Entry 8E5P (electron microscopy, 4.40 A resolution (low resolution: residue-level contacts below are approximate; hydrogen-bond / salt-bridge calls are withheld)); this record covers chains 7 and a of the 7 polymer chains in the assembly.

== Chain 7 ==
Molecule: RNA with 24 nt long spacer
Sequence (41 nucleotides; each row starts with the number of its first residue):
     1 AUGUUUUUUU UUUUUUUUUU UUUUUUUGAU UUGGUGAGAG G
Not modelled in the structure: 9-41

== Chain a ==
Name: Transcription termination factor Rho
Source organism: Escherichia coli
Notes: EC 3.6.4.-
Reference sequence: A0A0A0GPI6 (A0A0A0GPI6_ECOLX); residues 1-419 here correspond to UniProt positions 25-443 (UniProt number = residue number + 24)
Chain sequence (419 residues; row label = number of the first residue in the row):
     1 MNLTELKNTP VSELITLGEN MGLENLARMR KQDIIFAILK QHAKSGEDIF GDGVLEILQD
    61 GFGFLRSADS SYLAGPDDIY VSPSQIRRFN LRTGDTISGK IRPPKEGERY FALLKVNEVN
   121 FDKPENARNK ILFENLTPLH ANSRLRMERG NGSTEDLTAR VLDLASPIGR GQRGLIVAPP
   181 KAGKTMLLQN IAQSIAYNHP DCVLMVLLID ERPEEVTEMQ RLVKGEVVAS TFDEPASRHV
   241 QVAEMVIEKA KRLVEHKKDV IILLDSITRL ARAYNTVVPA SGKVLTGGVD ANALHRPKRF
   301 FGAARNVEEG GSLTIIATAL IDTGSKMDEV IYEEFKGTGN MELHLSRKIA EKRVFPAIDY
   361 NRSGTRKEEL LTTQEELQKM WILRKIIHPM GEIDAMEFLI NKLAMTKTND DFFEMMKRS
Not modelled in the structure: 418-419
Bound ions: beryllium trifluoride ion: Lys184 (together with ADP)
Ligand contacts:
  - ADP / beryllium trifluoride: Thr158, Pro179, Pro180, Lys181, Ala182, Gly183, Lys184, Thr185, Met186, Leu320, Phe355
  - ADP / beryllium trifluoride: Gly337, Thr365, Arg366, Lys367

== How chain 7 and chain a interact ==
Contacting residue pairs (5; chain 7 residue first):
  A1(7) - Gly282(a)
  U2(7) - Lys283(a)
  U2(7) - Val284(a)
  G3(7) - Leu285(a)
  U7(7) - Thr286(a)
Also at the interface, not in a pair above, chain a (6 interface residues in all): Gly287

== In short ==
Chain 7 and chain a form an interface of 4 and 6 residues respectively. Bound to chain a: ADP / beryllium
trifluoride.
Chain 7 is RNA with 24 nt long spacer and chain a is Transcription termination factor Rho (Escherichia coli);
the structure, Escherichia coli Rho-dependent transcription pre-termination complex containing 24 nt long RNA
spacer, Mg-ADP-BeF3, and NusG; Rho ..., was determined by electron microscopy together with 8E3F, 8E3H, 8E5K,
8E5L, 8E5O, 8E6W and 3 further entries from the same study.
